7VHQ - chains E and f of the 12 polymer chains in the assembly; structure by electron microscopy, 3.27 A resolution.

Chain E:
Protein: Protein HflK
Organism: Escherichia coli
UniProt: A0A193M0W2 (A0A193M0W2_ECOLX); numbering as in UniProt (aligned over 79-345)
Amino-acid sequence (267 residues; numbered 79 to 345; the number before each row is that of its first residue):
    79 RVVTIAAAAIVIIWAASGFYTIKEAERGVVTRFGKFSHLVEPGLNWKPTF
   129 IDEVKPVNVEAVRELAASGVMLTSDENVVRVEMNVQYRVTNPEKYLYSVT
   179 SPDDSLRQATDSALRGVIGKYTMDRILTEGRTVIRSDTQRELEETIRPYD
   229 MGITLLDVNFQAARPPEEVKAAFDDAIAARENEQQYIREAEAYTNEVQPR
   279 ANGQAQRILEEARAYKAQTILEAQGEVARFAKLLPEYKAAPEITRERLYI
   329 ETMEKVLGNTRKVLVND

Chain f:
Protein: ATP-dependent zinc metalloprotease FtsH
Organism: Escherichia coli
Notes: EC 3.4.24.-
UniProt: A0A376T6B9 (A0A376T6B9_ECOLX); residues 30-92 here correspond to UniProt positions 33-95 (UniProt number = residue number + 3)
Amino-acid sequence (63 residues; row label = number of the first residue in the row):
    30 RKVDYSTFLQEVNNDQVREARINGREINVTKKDSNRYTTYIPVQDPKLLD
    80 NLLTKNVKVVGEP

Chain E / chain f interface:
Pairs across the interface - 8 pairs, chain E then chain f:
  Arg141(E) with Asp62(f), hydrogen bond (side chain-backbone); Ser63(f), hydrogen bond
  Glu142(E) with Lys61(f), hydrogen bond (backbone-backbone); Asp62(f)
  Tyr165(E) with Asp62(f)
  Asp181(E) with Asp62(f); Asn64(f)
  Arg185(E) with Gln45(f), hydrogen bond
Other interface residues (no listed pair), chain E (9 interface residues in all): Asn136, Ala144, Tyr173, Asp182
Other interface residues (no listed pair), chain f (7 interface residues in all): Asp44, Lys60

Overview:
The interface between chain E and chain f involves 9 residues on one side and 7 on the other; the contacts
include 4 hydrogen bonds. Polar pairs include Arg141(E)-Asp62(f), Arg141(E)-Ser63(f) and Arg185(E)-Gln45(f).
Here chain E is Protein HflK and chain f is ATP-dependent zinc metalloprotease FtsH, both from Escherichia
coli. Entry 7VHQ (Structural insights into the membrane microdomain organization by SPFH family proteins) was
determined by electron microscopy (same publication as 7VHP).
